2D3O - chains 0 and R of the 5 polymer chains in the assembly; structure by X-ray diffraction, 3.35 A resolution.

[Chain 0]
Molecule: 23S ribosomal RNA
Source organism: Deinococcus radiodurans
Sequence (2880 nucleotides; row label = number of the first residue in the row):
     1 GGUCAAGAUA GUAAGGGUCC ACGGUGGAUG CCCUGGCGCU GGAGCCGAUG AAGGACGCGA
    61 UUACCUGCGA AAAGCCCCGA CGAGCUGGAG AUACGCUUUG ACUCGGGGAU GUCCGAAUGG
   121 GGAAACCCAC CUCGUAAGAG GUAUCCGCAA GGAUGGGAAC UCAGGGAACU GAAACAUCUC
   181 AGUACCUGAA GGAGAAGAAA GAGAAUUCGA UUCCGUUAGU AGCGGCGAGC GAACCCGGAU
   241 CAGCCCAAAC CGAAACGCUU GCGUUUCGGG GUUGUAGGAC CAGUUUUUAA GAUUCAACCC
   301 CUCAAGCCGA AGUGGCUGGA AAGCUACACC UCAGAAGGUG AGAGUCCUGU AGGCGAACGA
   361 GCGGUUGACU GUACUGGCAC CUGAGUAGGU CGUUGUUCGU GAAACGAUGA CUGAAUCCGC
   421 GCGGACCACC GCGCAAGGCU AAAUACUCCC AGUGACCGAU AGCGCAUAGU ACCGUGAGGG
   481 AAAGGUGAAA AGAACCCCGG GAGGGGAGUG AAAGAGAACC UGAAACCGUG GACUUACAAG
   541 CAGUCAUGGC ACCUUAUGCG UGUUAUGGCG UGCCUAUUGA AGCAUGAGCC GGCGACUUAG
   601 ACCUGACGUG CGAGCUUAAG UUGAAAAACG GAGGCGGAGC GAAAGCGAGU CCGAAUAGGG
   661 CGGCAUUAGU ACGUCGGGCU AGACUCGAAA CCAGGUGAGC UAAGCAUGAC CAGGUUGAAA
   721 CCCCCGUGAC AGGGGGCGGA GGACCGAACC GGUGCCUGCU GAAACAGUCU CGGAUGAGUU
   781 GUGUUUAGGA GUGAAAAGCU AACCGAACCU GGAGAUAGCU AGUUCUCCCC GAAAUGUAUU
   841 GAGGUACAGC CUCGGAUGUU GACCAUGUCC UGUAGAGCAC UCACAAGGCU AGGGGGCCUA
   901 CCAGCUUACC AAACCUUAUG AAACUCCGAA GGGGCACGCG UUUAGUCCGG GAGUGAGGCU
   961 GCGAGAGCUA ACUUCCGUAG CCGAGAGGGA AACAACCCAG ACCAUCAGCU AAGGUCCCUA
  1021 AAUGAUCGCU CAGUGGUUAA GGAUGUGUCG UCGCAUAGAC AGCCAGGAGG UUGGCUUAGA
  1081 AGCAGCCACC CUUCAAAGAG UGCGUAAUAG CUCACUGGUC GAGUGACGAU GCGCCGAAAA
  1141 UGAUCGGGGC UCAAGUGAUC UACCGAAGCU AUGGAUUCAA CUCGCGAAGC GAGUUGUCUG
  1201 GUAGGGGAGC GUUCAGUCCG CGGAGAAGCC AUACCGGAAG GAGUGGUGGA GCCGACUGAA
  1261 GUGCGGAUGC CGGCAUGAGU AACGAUAAAA GAAGUGAGAA UCUUCUUCGC CGUAAGGACA
  1321 AGGGUUCCUG GGGAAGGGUC GUCCGCCCAG GGAAAGUCGG GACCUAAGGU GAGGCCGAAC
  1381 GGCGCAGCCG AUGGACAGCA GGUCAAGAUU CCUGCACCGA UCAUGUGGAG UGAUGGAGGG
  1441 ACGCAUUACG CUAUCCAAUG CCAAGCUAUG GCUAUGCUGG UUGGUACGCU CAAGGGCGAU
  1501 CGGGUCAGAA AAUCUACCGG UCACAUGCCU CAGACGUAUC GGGAGCUUCC UCGGAAGCGA
  1561 AGUUGGAAAC GCGACGGUGC CAAGAAAAGC UUCUAAACGU UGAAACAUGA UUGCCCGUAC
  1621 CGCAAACCGA CACAGGUGUC CGAGUGUCAA UGCACUAAGG CGCGCGAGAG AACCCUCGUU
  1681 AAGGAACUUU GCAAUCUCAC CCCGUAACUU CGGAAGAAGG GGUCCCCACG CUUCGCGUGG
  1741 GGCGCAGUGA AUAGGCCCAG GCGACUGUUU ACCAAAAUCA CAGCACUCUG CCAACACGAA
  1801 CAGUGGACGU AUAGGGUGUG ACGCCUGCCC GGUGCCGGAA GGUCAAGUGG AGCGGUGCAA
  1861 GCUGCGAAAU GAAGCCCCGG UGAACGGCGG CCGUAACUAU AACGGUCCUA AGGUAGCGAA
  1921 AUUCCUUGUC GGGUAAGUUC CGACCUGCAC GAAAGGCGUA ACGAUCUGGG CGCUGUCUCA
  1981 ACGAGGGACU CGGUGAAAUU GAAUUGGCUG UAAAGAUGCG GCCUACCCGU AGCAGGACGA
  2041 AAAGACCCCG UGGAGCUUUA CUAUAGUCUG GCAUUGGGAU UCGGGUUUCU CUGCGUAGGA
  2101 UAGGUGGGAG CCUGCGAAAC UGGCCUUUUG GGGUCGGUGG AGGCAACGGU GAAAUACCAC
  2161 CCUGAGAAAC UUGGAUUUCU AACCUGAAAA AUCACUUUCG GGGACCGUGC UUGGCGGGUA
  2221 GUUUGACUGG GGCGGUCGCC UCCCAAAAUG UAACGGAGGC GCCCAAAGGU CACCUCAAGA
  2281 CGGUUGGAAA UCGUCUGUAG AGCGCAAAGG UAGAAGGUGG CUUGACUGCG AGACUGACAC
  2341 GUCGAGCAGG GAGGAAACUC GGGCUUAGUG AACCGGUGGU ACCGUGUGGA AGGGCCAUCG
  2401 AUCAACGGAU AAAAGUUACC CCGGGGAUAA CAGGCUGAUC UCCCCCGAGA GUCCAUAUCG
  2461 GCGGGGAGGU UUGGCACCUC GAUGUCGGCU CGUCGCAUCC UGGGGCUGAA GAAGGUCCCA
  2521 AGGGUUGGGC UGUUCGCCCA UUAAAGCGGC ACGCGAGCUG GGUUCAGAAC GUCGUGAGAC
  2581 AGUUCGGUCU CUAUCCGCUA CGGGCGCAGG AGAAUUGAGG GGAGUUGCUC CUAGUACGAG
  2641 AGGACCGGAG UGAACGGACC GCUGGUCUCC CUGCUGUCGU ACCAACGGCA CAUGCAGGGU
  2701 AGCUAUGUCC GGAACGGAUA ACCGCUGAAA GCAUCUAAGC GGGAAGCCAG CCCCAAGAUG
  2761 AGUUCUCCCA CUGUUUAUCA GGUAAGACUC CCGGAAGACC ACCGGGUUAA GAGGCCAGGC
  2821 GUGCACGCAU AGCAAUGUGU UCAGCGGACU GGUGCUCAUC AGUCGAGGUC UUGACCACUC
Unresolved in the structure: 249-291, 374-386, 892-910, 2878-2880

[Chain R]
Protein: 50S ribosomal protein L23
Source organism: Deinococcus radiodurans
UniProt: Q9RXK0 (RL23_DEIRA); residues 1-95 here correspond to UniProt positions 0-94 (UniProt number = residue number - 1)
Sequence (95 residues; row label = number of the first residue in the row):
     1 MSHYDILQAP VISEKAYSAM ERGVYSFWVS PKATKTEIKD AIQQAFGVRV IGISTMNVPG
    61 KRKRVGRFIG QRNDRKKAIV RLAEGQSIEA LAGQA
Unresolved in the structure: 1, 95

[Chain 0 / chain R interface]
Residue-residue contacts - 54 pairs, chain 0 then chain R:
  C56(0) - Asp74(R)  phosphate contact
  G57(0) - Gln71(R)  hydrogen bond to the phosphate
  G57(0) - Arg72(R)  phosphate contact
  G57(0) - Asn73(R)  phosphate contact
  G57(0) - Asp74(R)  hydrogen bond to the phosphate
  U62(0) - Arg62(R)  sugar contact
  U62(0) - Arg64(R)  base contact
  A63(0) - Phe68(R)  hydrogen bond to the sugar
  A63(0) - Ile69(R)  hydrogen bond to the sugar
  A63(0) - Gln71(R)  phosphate contact
  A63(0) - Asn73(R)  phosphate contact
  C64(0) - Phe68(R)  sugar contact
  C64(0) - Gln71(R)  phosphate contact
  A89(0) - Phe68(R)  base contact
  A136(0) - Ser2(R)  base contact
  A136(0) - His3(R)  hydrogen bond to the base
  A137(0) - Ser2(R)  sugar contact
  U1325(0) - Pro59(R)  base contact
  U1325(0) - Gly60(R)  hydrogen bond to the base
  U1325(0) - Lys61(R)  hydrogen bond to the base
  U1325(0) - Arg72(R)  salt bridge to the phosphate
  C1348(0) - Lys63(R)  phosphate contact
  C1348(0) - Arg64(R)  hydrogen bond to the sugar
  A1349(0) - Arg62(R)  phosphate contact
  A1349(0) - Lys63(R)  phosphate contact
  A1349(0) - Arg64(R)  phosphate contact
  G1350(0) - Arg62(R)  salt bridge to the phosphate
  G1351(0) - Ser13(R)  hydrogen bond to the phosphate
  G1352(0) - Ser13(R)  hydrogen bond to the phosphate
  A1353(0) - Lys77(R)  salt bridge to the phosphate
  A1354(0) - Ser54(R)  sugar contact
  A1354(0) - Ile79(R)  base contact
  A1355(0) - Ser54(R)  phosphate contact
  G1356(0) - Lys35(R)  salt bridge to the phosphate
  C1404(0) - Lys15(R)  base contact
  A1405(0) - Glu14(R)  hydrogen bond to the base
  A1406(0) - Lys15(R)  base contact
  C1411(0) - Arg22(R)  sugar contact
  C1412(0) - Arg22(R)  hydrogen bond to the phosphate
  C1412(0) - Arg81(R)  salt bridge to the phosphate
  U1413(0) - Arg81(R)  salt bridge to the phosphate
  U1612(0) - Arg49(R)  salt bridge to the phosphate
  G1613(0) - Lys39(R)  salt bridge to the phosphate
  C1614(0) - Lys35(R)  salt bridge to the phosphate
  C1614(0) - Thr36(R)  sugar contact
  C1615(0) - Thr34(R)  phosphate contact
  C1615(0) - Lys35(R)  salt bridge to the phosphate
  C1615(0) - Thr55(R)  phosphate contact
  C1616(0) - Thr55(R)  phosphate contact
  C1616(0) - Met56(R)  phosphate contact
  C1616(0) - Asn57(R)  hydrogen bond to the phosphate
  G1617(0) - Met56(R)  phosphate contact
  G1617(0) - Asn57(R)  hydrogen bond to the phosphate
  U1618(0) - Met56(R)  base contact
Other interface residues (no listed pair), chain 0 (37 interface residues in all): A70, U112, C126, G1324, C1347, U1611
Other interface residues (no listed pair), chain R (35 interface residues in all): Val11, Ile12, Lys32, Ile53, Gly70

[In short]
37 residues of chain 0 face 35 of chain R across their interface; the contacts include 14 hydrogen bonds and
10 salt bridges. Polar contacts include A136(0)-His3(R), U1325(0)-Gly60(R) and U1325(0)-Lys61(R).
Chain 0 is 23S ribosomal RNA and chain R is 50S ribosomal protein L23, both from Deinococcus radiodurans; the
structure, Structure of Ribosome Binding Domain of the Trigger Factor on the 50S ribosomal subunit from D.
..., was determined by X-ray diffraction.
